Entry 9G9E (electron microscopy, 2.87 A resolution); this record covers chains F and H of the 9 polymer chains in the assembly.

[Chain F]
Molecule: CRISPR system Cms endoribonuclease Csm3
Organism: Enterococcus italicus DSM 15952
Notes: EC 3.1.-.-
Reference sequence: E6LHV5 (CSM3_ENTI1); residue numbers follow UniProt; this construct covers 1-214
Sequence (214 residues; each row starts with the number of its first residue):
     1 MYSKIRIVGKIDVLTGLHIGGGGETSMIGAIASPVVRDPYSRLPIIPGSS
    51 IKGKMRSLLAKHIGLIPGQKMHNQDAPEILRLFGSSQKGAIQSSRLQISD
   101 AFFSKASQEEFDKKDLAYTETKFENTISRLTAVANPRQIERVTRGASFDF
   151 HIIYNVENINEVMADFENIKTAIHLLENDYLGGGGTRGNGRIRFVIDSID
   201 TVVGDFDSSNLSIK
Disordered / not traced: 1, 23-32, 64-68, 113-115, 207-214
Differences from the reference sequence: engineered mutation Ala-32 (Asp in E6LHV5)

[Chain H]
Molecule: CRISPR system Cms protein Csm5
Organism: Enterococcus italicus DSM 15952
Reference sequence: E6LHV3 (CSM5_ENTI1); numbering as in UniProt (aligned over 1-349)
Sequence (379 residues; numbered 1 to 379; the number before each row is that of its first residue):
     1 MIEKVYQVKLKVYGPVHIGSGKIIRKQEYIYDRRKSLAHIVDGPNLVKFL
    51 NKKGKFTAYLQYLNTTKERADLYTFLRQEQIDTNDWKTFVLYTERVNQGK
   101 IDMKDHNPYSRTSTNRRQVDKGMNDLHLFVRDGRGDLYIPGSSLKGALRT
   151 VLEGANQSAEAFHSLSISDSLPIDPKNLAIYQKIDINKELKPMPLYRECV
   201 NVGTTVEFTMKINSDDWTIEKIEKQIQQAYLQYWNKWFVGMVTTPGGKAF
   251 IKGGGLPSVLHAKHRPTVLFLGGGTGFPSKTTHYLQKPKEQAQKDIFAIL
   301 QRRFRNVYGKMATVPKNVPMVLKGTVNDSTNKWYQQGVCLLEFQPIGEAL
   351 EVLFQGPGGGWSHPQFEKGGGWSHPQFEK
Disordered / not traced: 1-2, 101-120, 155-160, 261-265, 323-327, 346-379
Differences from the reference sequence: expression tag (350-379)

[Interface between chain F and chain H]
Contacting residue pairs - 39 pairs, chain F then chain H:
  Glu-110(F) with Arg-134(H), salt bridge
  Phe-111(F) with Arg-134(H)
  Leu-116(F) with Gly-133(H); Arg-134(H)
  Lys-122(F) with Ser-142(H), hydrogen bond
  Phe-123(F) with Ser-20(H)
  Glu-124(F) with Ser-142(H), hydrogen bond
  Arg-129(F) with Gly-146(H); Arg-149(H); Thr-150(H); Glu-153(H), salt bridge; His-283(H), hydrogen bond (backbone-side chain)
  Leu-130(F) with His-283(H); Arg-302(H), hydrogen bond (backbone-side chain)
  Thr-131(F) with Arg-303(H), hydrogen bond (backbone-side chain)
  Val-133(F) with Arg-303(H)
  Arg-141(F) with Tyr-138(H); Asp-169(H), salt bridge
  Arg-144(F) with Arg-134(H), hydrogen bond (backbone-side chain); Ser-170(H), hydrogen bond (side chain-backbone); Pro-172(H)
  Leu-175(F) with Glu-3(H)
  Asn-178(F) with Glu-3(H); Val-5(H)
  Tyr-180(F) with His-163(H), hydrogen bond
  Gly-185(F) with Ile-167(H)
  Thr-186(F) with Lys-145(H), hydrogen bond; His-163(H); Leu-165(H); Ser-166(H); Ile-167(H), hydrogen bond (backbone-backbone)
  Arg-187(F) with Gly-141(H); Ser-142(H), hydrogen bond (backbone-backbone); Ile-167(H); Asp-169(H)
  Gly-188(F) with Ile-167(H), hydrogen bond (backbone-backbone); Ser-168(H); Asp-169(H)
  Arg-191(F) with Thr-209(H)
Other interface residues (no listed pair), chain F (26 interface residues in all): Thr-15, Lys-61, Glu-120, Ala-132, Thr-143, Gly-145
Other interface residues (no listed pair), chain H (29 interface residues in all): Gly-21, Phe-162, Thr-282, Ile-299

[In short]
26 residues of chain F face 29 of chain H across their interface, with 12 hydrogen bonds and 3 salt bridges.
Polar pairs include Glu-110(F)/Arg-134(H), Arg-129(F)/Glu-153(H) and Arg-141(F)/Asp-169(H).
Here chain F is CRISPR system Cms endoribonuclease Csm3 and chain H is CRISPR system Cms protein Csm5, both
from Enterococcus italicus DSM 15952. Entry 9G9E (CryoEM structure of Enterococcus italicus Csm-crRNA complex
bound to AMPNPP) was determined by electron microscopy together with 9G9A, 9G9B, 9G9C, 9G9D, 9G9F, 9G9G and 4
further entries from the same study.
